Entry 6WWG (electron microscopy, 2.90 A resolution); this record covers chains K and A of the 6 polymer chains in the assembly.

== Chain K ==
Name: Kinesin-like protein KIF14
Source organism: Mus musculus
Reference sequence: L0N7N1 (KIF14_MOUSE); residues 391-772 here = UniProt positions 391-772
Chain sequence (390 residues; each row starts with the number of its first residue; note: 390 numbers in that range are skipped by the numbering (no residue carries them; nothing is unmodelled there); numbers below 1 keep their minus sign (Gly-7 is residue -7)):
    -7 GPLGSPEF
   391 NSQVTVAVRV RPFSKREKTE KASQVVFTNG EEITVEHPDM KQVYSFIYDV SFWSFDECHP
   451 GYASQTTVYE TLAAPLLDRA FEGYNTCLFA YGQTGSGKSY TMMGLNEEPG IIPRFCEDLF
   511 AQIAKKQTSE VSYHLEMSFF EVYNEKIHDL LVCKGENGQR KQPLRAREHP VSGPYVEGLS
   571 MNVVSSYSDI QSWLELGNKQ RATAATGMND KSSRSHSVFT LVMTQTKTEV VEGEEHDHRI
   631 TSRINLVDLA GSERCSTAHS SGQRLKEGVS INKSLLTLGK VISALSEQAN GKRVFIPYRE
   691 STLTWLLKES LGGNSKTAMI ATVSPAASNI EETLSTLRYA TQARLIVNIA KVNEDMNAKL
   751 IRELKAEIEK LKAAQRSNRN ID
Disordered / not traced: -7 to -2, 756-772
Construct notes: expression tag (-7 to 0)
Ion coordination: Mg2+: Ser489, Ser603 (together with ADP)
Ligand contacts:
  - ADP (adenosine-5'-diphosphate): Arg399, Arg401, Pro402, Ser444, Gln483, Thr484, Gly485, Ser486, Gly487, Lys488, Ser489, Tyr490, Leu495, Asn599, Lys601, Ser603
  - aluminium fluoride (AF3): Gln483, Thr484, Gly485, Lys488, Ser489, Asn599, Ser602, Ser603, Leu639, Ala640, Gly641
Curated features (UniProtKB/Swiss-Prot):
  - binding site (ATP): Gly482 to Ser489

== Chain A ==
Name: Tubulin alpha-1B chain
Source organism: Sus scrofa
Reference sequence: Q2XVP4 (TBA1B_PIG); residues 1-451 here = UniProt positions 1-451
Chain sequence (451 residues; row label = number of the first residue in the row):
     1 MRECISIHVG QAGVQIGNAC WELYCLEHGI QPDGQMPSDK TIGGGDDSFN TFFSETGAGK
    61 HVPRAVFVDL EPTVIDEVRT GTYRQLFHPE QLITGKEDAA NNYARGHYTI GKEIIDLVLD
   121 RIRKLADQCT GLQGFLVFHS FGGGTGSGFT SLLMERLSVD YGKKSKLEFS IYPAPQVSTA
   181 VVEPYNSILT THTTLEHSDC AFMVDNEAIY DICRRNLDIE RPTYTNLNRL ISQIVSSITA
   241 SLRFDGALNV DLTEFQTNLV PYPRIHFPLA TYAPVISAEK AYHEQLSVAE ITNACFEPAN
   301 QMVKCDPRHG KYMACCLLYR GDVVPKDVNA AIATIKTKRS IQFVDWCPTG FKVGINYQPP
   361 TVVPGGDLAK VQRAVCMLSN TTAIAEAWAR LDHKFDLMYA KRAFVHWYVG EGMEEGEFSE
   421 AREDMAALEK DYEEVGVDSV EGEGEEEGEE Y
Disordered / not traced: 442-451
Ligand contacts: GTP (guanosine-5'-triphosphate): Gly10, Gln11, Ala12, Gln15, Ile16, Asp69, Asp98, Ala99, Ala100, Asn101, Ser140, Gly142, Gly143, Gly144, Thr145, Gly146, Ile171, Thr179, Glu183, Asn206, Tyr224, Leu227, Asn228
Curated features (UniProtKB/Swiss-Prot):
  - motif: Met1 to Cys4 (MREC motif)
  - active site: Glu254
  - binding site (GTP): Gly10, Gln11, Ala12, Gln15, Glu71, Ala99, Ser140, Gly143, Gly144, Thr145, Gly146, Thr179, Glu183, Asn206, Tyr224, Asn228, Leu252
  - binding site (Mg(2+)): Glu71
  - site: Tyr451 (Involved in polymerization)
  - modified residue: Lys40 (N6,N6,N6-trimethyllysine), Ser48 (Phosphoserine), Ser232 (Phosphoserine), Tyr282 (3'-nitrotyrosine), Arg339 (Omega-N-methylarginine), Ser439 (Phosphoserine), Glu443 (5-glutamyl polyglutamate), Glu445 (5-glutamyl polyglutamate), Tyr451 (3'-nitrotyrosine)
  - cross-link (Glycyl lysine isopeptide (Lys-Gly)): Lys326 (interchain with G-Cter in ubiquitin), Lys370 (interchain with G-Cter in ubiquitin)

== How chain K and chain A interact ==
Contacting residue pairs (20; chain K residue first):
  Ser642(K) - Glu414(A)  hydrogen bond
  Arg644(K) - Glu414(A)  salt bridge
  Arg644(K) - Gly416(A)
  Arg644(K) - Glu417(A)
  Arg644(K) - Glu420(A)  salt bridge
  Val659(K) - Val409(A)
  Val659(K) - Gly412(A)
  Asn662(K) - Val409(A)
  Asn662(K) - Met413(A)
  Asn662(K) - Glu414(A)
  Lys663(K) - Val409(A)
  Leu666(K) - Val405(A)  hydrophobic
  Leu666(K) - His406(A)
  Leu666(K) - Glu415(A)
  Lys670(K) - Arg402(A)
  Glu721(K) - Glu420(A)
  Glu721(K) - Glu423(A)
  Glu722(K) - Glu414(A)
  Tyr729(K) - Arg402(A)  hydrogen bond
  Tyr729(K) - Glu415(A)  hydrogen bond
Also at the interface, not in a pair above, chain K (12 interface residues in all): Cys645, Arg728
Also at the interface, not in a pair above, chain A (15 interface residues in all): Lys401, Gly410, Ser419

== In short ==
Chain K and chain A form an interface of 12 and 15 residues respectively, with 3 hydrogen bonds and 2 salt
bridges. Polar contacts include Arg644(K)-Glu414(A), Arg644(K)-Glu420(A) and Ser642(K)-Glu414(A). Ligands of
chain K: aluminium fluoride and ADP. Bound to chain A: GTP.
Here chain K is Kinesin-like protein KIF14 (Mus musculus) and chain A is Tubulin alpha-1B chain (Sus scrofa).
Entry 6WWG (KIF14[391-772] dimer two-heads-bound state - ADP-AlFx in complex with a microtubule) was
determined by electron microscopy together with 6WWE, 6WWF, 6WWH, 6WWI, 6WWJ, 6WWK and 13 further entries from
the same study.
